Entry 3RT4 (X-ray diffraction, 1.70 A resolution); this record covers chains A and B of the 4 polymer chains in the assembly.

== Chain A (and B) ==
Protein: Peptidoglycan recognition protein 1
Source organism: Camelus dromedarius
Notes: chain B of this document is another copy of the same molecule, construct and numbering; everything in this record applies to it too
UniProt: Q9GK12 (PGRP1_CAMDR); residues 1-171 here correspond to UniProt positions 23-193 (UniProt number = residue number + 22)
Chain sequence (171 residues; each row starts with the number of its first residue):
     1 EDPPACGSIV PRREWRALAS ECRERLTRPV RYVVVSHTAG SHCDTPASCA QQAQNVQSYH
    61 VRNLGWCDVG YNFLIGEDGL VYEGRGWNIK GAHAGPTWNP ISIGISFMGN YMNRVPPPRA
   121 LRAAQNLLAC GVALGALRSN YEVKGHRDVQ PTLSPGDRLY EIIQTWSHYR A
Cystine bridges: Cys-6/Cys-130, Cys-22/Cys-67, Cys-43/Cys-49
Small-molecule neighbours: LP5 ((R)-((2R,3S,4R,5R,6R)-3-hydroxy-2-(hydroxymethyl)-5-((R)-3-hydroxytetradecanamido)-6-(phosphonooxy)tetrahydro-2H-pyran-4-yl) 3-hydroxytetradecanoate): Ser-139, Asn-140, Arg-170
From the paper describing this entry:
  - binding site for LP5: His-93 to Trp-98, Asp-148, Val-149 to Leu-153

== Chain A / chain B interface ==
Pairs across the interface (36; chain A residue first):
  Ala-5(A) with Ala-129(B)
  Gly-7(A) with Asn-126(B)
  Ser-8(A) with Arg-122(B), hydrogen bond (side chain-backbone); Ala-123(B), hydrogen bond (side chain-backbone); Asn-126(B)
  Ile-9(A) with Arg-122(B), hydrogen bond (backbone-side chain)
  Val-10(A) with Arg-122(B)
  Pro-11(A) with Arg-122(B)
  Glu-14(A) with Pro-118(B); Arg-122(B), salt bridge
  Asp-44(A) with Pro-46(B)
  Thr-45(A) with Thr-45(B)
  Pro-46(A) with Asp-44(B); Asp-78(B); Arg-119(B)
  Asp-78(A) with Pro-46(B); Leu-80(B)
  Gly-79(A) with Leu-80(B)
  Leu-80(A) with Asp-78(B); Gly-79(B)
  Pro-118(A) with Glu-14(B)
  Arg-119(A) with Pro-46(B); Leu-80(B)
  Arg-122(A) with Ile-9(B), hydrogen bond (side chain-backbone); Val-10(B); Pro-11(B); Glu-14(B), salt bridge
  Ala-123(A) with Ser-8(B)
  Gln-125(A) with Pro-4(B)
  Asn-126(A) with Pro-4(B); Ala-5(B); Cys-6(B); Gly-7(B); Ser-8(B), hydrogen bond
  Thr-165(A) with Glu-1(B), hydrogen bond (backbone-backbone)
  Ser-167(A) with Pro-3(B)
Interface residues without a listed pair, chain B (24 interface residues in all): Asp-2

== In short ==
21 residues of chain A face 24 of chain B across their interface; the contacts include 6 hydrogen bonds and 2
salt bridges. Polar pairs include Glu-14(A)/Arg-122(B), Ser-8(A)/Arg-122(B) and Ser-8(A)/Ala-123(B). Bound to
chain A: compound LP5. From the paper: a binding site for LP5 at His-93(A), Asp-148(A) and Val-149(A).
Both chains are Peptidoglycan recognition protein 1 (Camelus dromedarius). Entry 3RT4 (Structural Basis of
Recognition of Pathogen-associated Molecular Patterns and Inhibition of Proinflammatory Cytokines by Camel
Peptidoglycan ...) was determined by X-ray diffraction together with 3O4K from the same study.
